6MER - chain A; structure by X-ray diffraction, 3.00 A resolution.

Chain A:
Molecule: Protocadherin gamma-B3
Organism: Homo sapiens
Reference sequence: Q9Y5G1 (PCDGF_HUMAN); residues 1-414 here correspond to UniProt positions 31-444 (UniProt number = residue number + 30)
Sequence (416 residues; row label = number of the first residue in the row):
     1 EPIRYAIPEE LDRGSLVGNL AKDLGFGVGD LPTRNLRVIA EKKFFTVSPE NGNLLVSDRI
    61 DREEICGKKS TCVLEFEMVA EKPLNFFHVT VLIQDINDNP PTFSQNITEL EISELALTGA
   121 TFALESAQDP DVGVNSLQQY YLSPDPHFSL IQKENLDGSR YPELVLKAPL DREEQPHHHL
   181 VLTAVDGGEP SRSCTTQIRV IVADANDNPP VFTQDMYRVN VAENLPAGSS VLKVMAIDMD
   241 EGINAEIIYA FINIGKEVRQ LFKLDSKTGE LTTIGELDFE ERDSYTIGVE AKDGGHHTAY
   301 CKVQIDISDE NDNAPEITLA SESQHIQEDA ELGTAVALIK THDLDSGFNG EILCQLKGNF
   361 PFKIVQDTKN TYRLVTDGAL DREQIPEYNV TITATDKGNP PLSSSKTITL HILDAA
Disordered / not traced: 415-416
Differences from the reference sequence: expression tag (415-416)
Curated features (UniProtKB/Swiss-Prot):
  - glycosylation (N-linked (GlcNAc...) asparagine): Asn106, Asn389
Cystine bridges: Cys66-Cys72
Bound ions: Ca2+ site 1: Glu9, Glu10, Asp61, Glu63, Asp98; Ca2+ site 2: Glu9, Glu63, Asp95, Ile96, Asp98, Asp131; Ca2+ site 3: Asn97, Asn99, Asp129, Asp131, Asn135, Asp186; Ca2+ site 4: Glu114, Asp171, Glu173, Asp207; Ca2+ site 5: Glu114, Glu173, Asp204, Ala205, Asp207, Asp240; Ca2+ site 6: Asn208, Asp238, Asp240, Asn244, Asp293; Ca2+ site 7: Glu223, Glu280, Asp309, Glu310, Asp312, Asp345; Ca2+ site 8: Glu223, Asp278, Glu280, Asp312; Ca2+ site 9: Asn311, Asn313, Asp343, Asp345, Asn349, Asp396

Overview:
The Ca2+ site 1 is built by Glu9, Glu10, Asp61, Glu63 and Asp98. Glu9, Glu63, Asp95, Ile96, Asp98 and Asp131
form the Ca2+ site 2.
Chain A is Protocadherin gamma-B3 (Homo sapiens); the structure, PcdhgB3 EC1-4 in 50 mM HEPES, was determined
by X-ray diffraction (same publication as 6MEQ).
